1S3U - chain A; structure by X-ray diffraction, 2.50 A resolution.

== Chain A ==
Name: Dihydrofolate reductase
Organism: Homo sapiens
Notes: EC 1.5.1.3
UniProt: P00374 (DYR_HUMAN); residues 1-186 here = UniProt positions 1-186
Sequence (186 residues; numbered 1 to 186; the number before each row is that of its first residue):
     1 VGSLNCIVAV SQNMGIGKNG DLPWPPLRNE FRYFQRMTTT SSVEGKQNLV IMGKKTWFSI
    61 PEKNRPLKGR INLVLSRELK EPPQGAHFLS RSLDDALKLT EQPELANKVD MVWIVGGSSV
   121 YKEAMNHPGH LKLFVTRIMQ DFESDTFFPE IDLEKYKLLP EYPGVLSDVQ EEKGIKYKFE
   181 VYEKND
Ligand contacts: Human (TQD; (2R,6S)-6-{[methyl(3,4,5-trimethoxyphenyl)amino]methyl}-1,2,5,6,7,8-hexahydroquinazoline-2,4-diamine): Ile7, Val8, Ala9, Leu22, Glu30, Phe31, Phe34, Gln35, Ser59, Ile60, Pro61, Asn64, Leu67, Val115, Tyr121, Thr136

== Overview ==
Bound to chain A: Human.
Chain A is Dihydrofolate reductase (Homo sapiens); the structure, Structure Determination of
Tetrahydroquinazoline Antifolates in Complex with Human and Pneumocystis carinii Dihydrofolate Reductase:
Correlations of ..., was determined by X-ray diffraction (same publication as 1S3V, 1S3W and 1S3Y).
